PDB entry 9IZC | electron microscopy, 2.68 A resolution | chains B and G of the 5 polymer chains in the assembly

# Chain B
Name: Guanine nucleotide-binding protein G(I)/G(S)/G(T) subunit beta-1
Organism: Homo sapiens
UniProt: P62873 (GBB1_HUMAN); numbering as in UniProt (aligned over 4-340)
Chain sequence (337 residues; each row starts with the number of its first residue):
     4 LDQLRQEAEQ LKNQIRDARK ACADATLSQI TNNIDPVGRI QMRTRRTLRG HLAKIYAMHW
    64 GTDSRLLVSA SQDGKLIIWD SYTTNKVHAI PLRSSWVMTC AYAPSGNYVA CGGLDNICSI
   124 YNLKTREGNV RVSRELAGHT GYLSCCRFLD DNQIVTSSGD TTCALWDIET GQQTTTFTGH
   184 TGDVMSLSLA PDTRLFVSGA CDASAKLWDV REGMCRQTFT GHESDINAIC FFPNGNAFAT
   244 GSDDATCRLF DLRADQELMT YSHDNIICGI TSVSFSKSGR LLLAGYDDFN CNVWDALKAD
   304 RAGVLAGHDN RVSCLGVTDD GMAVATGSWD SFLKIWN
UniProt features mapped onto this chain:
  - modified residue: His266 (Phosphohistidine)

# Chain G
Name: Guanine nucleotide-binding protein G(I)/G(S)/G(O) subunit gamma-2
Organism: Homo sapiens
UniProt: P59768 (GBG2_HUMAN); residue numbers follow UniProt; this construct covers 8-63
Chain sequence (56 residues; numbered 8 to 63; the number before each row is that of its first residue):
     8 SIAQARKLVE QLKMEANIDR IKVSKAAADL MAYCEAHAKE DPLLTPVPAS ENPFRE

# Chain B / chain G interface
Residue-residue contacts (78):
  Leu7(B) - Ala12(G)  hydrophobic
  Leu7(B) - Arg13(G)
  Leu7(B) - Val16(G)
  Glu10(B) - Val16(G)
  Leu14(B) - Leu19(G)  hydrophobic
  Leu14(B) - Lys20(G)
  Lys15(B) - Leu19(G)
  Ile18(B) - Leu19(G)  hydrophobic
  Ile18(B) - Ala23(G)  hydrophobic
  Ile18(B) - Arg27(G)
  Ala21(B) - Arg27(G)
  Arg22(B) - Arg27(G)
  Cys25(B) - Arg27(G)
  Cys25(B) - Lys29(G)
  Cys25(B) - Val30(G)  hydrogen bond (backbone-backbone)
  Ala26(B) - Val30(G)  hydrophobic
  Asp27(B) - Lys29(G)
  Asp27(B) - Val30(G)
  Asp27(B) - Ser31(G)  hydrogen bond (side chain-backbone)
  Ala28(B) - Val30(G)
  Leu30(B) - Ala34(G)  hydrophobic
  Ile33(B) - Ser31(G)
  Ile33(B) - Met38(G)  hydrophobic
  Ile37(B) - Met38(G)  hydrophobic
  Val40(B) - Leu51(G)  hydrophobic
  Met45(B) - Leu50(G)  hydrophobic
  Arg48(B) - Phe61(G)
  Arg48(B) - Arg62(G)
  Arg48(B) - Glu63(G)
  Arg49(B) - Pro60(G)  hydrogen bond (side chain-backbone)
  Arg49(B) - Phe61(G)
  Arg49(B) - Glu63(G)  hydrogen bond (side chain-backbone)
  Ser84(B) - Phe61(G)
  Tyr85(B) - Pro60(G)
  Tyr85(B) - Phe61(G)  hydrophobic
  Cys218(B) - Gln18(G)  hydrogen bond (backbone-side chain)
  Cys218(B) - Glu22(G)  hydrogen bond
  Arg219(B) - Glu22(G)
  Gln220(B) - Glu22(G)
  Gln220(B) - Ile25(G)
  Thr221(B) - Glu22(G)  hydrogen bond
  Phe235(B) - Tyr40(G)  hydrophobic
  Phe235(B) - Cys41(G)  hydrophobic
  Pro236(B) - Tyr40(G)
  Asn237(B) - Tyr40(G)
  Leu252(B) - Leu37(G)  hydrophobic
  Asp254(B) - Ala33(G)
  Arg256(B) - Arg27(G)
  Arg256(B) - Ile28(G)  hydrogen bond (backbone-backbone)
  Arg256(B) - Ala33(G)
  Arg256(B) - Asp36(G)  salt bridge
  Ala257(B) - Arg27(G)
  Ala257(B) - Ile28(G)
  Asp258(B) - Arg27(G)
  Leu261(B) - Val30(G)  hydrophobic
  Ser279(B) - Asp48(G)  hydrogen bond
  Lys280(B) - Glu47(G)
  Lys280(B) - Asp48(G)  hydrogen bond (backbone-side chain)
  Ser281(B) - Tyr40(G)
  Ser281(B) - Cys41(G)
  Ser281(B) - His44(G)
  Ser281(B) - Ala45(G)
  Ser281(B) - Asp48(G)  hydrogen bond
  Gly282(B) - Cys41(G)
  Arg283(B) - Cys41(G)
  Arg283(B) - Leu51(G)
  Leu284(B) - Leu51(G)  hydrophobic
  Val320(B) - Leu50(G)  hydrophobic
  Asp323(B) - Pro49(G)
  Gly324(B) - Pro49(G)
  Gly324(B) - Leu50(G)
  Met325(B) - Pro49(G)  hydrophobic
  Met325(B) - Pro60(G)
  Ala326(B) - Phe61(G)  hydrophobic
  Val327(B) - Leu50(G)  hydrophobic
  Ile338(B) - Phe61(G)  hydrophobic
  Asn340(B) - Asn59(G)  hydrogen bond
  Asn340(B) - Phe61(G)
Other interface residues (no listed pair), chain B (55 interface residues in all): Ala11, Ala24, Thr34, Ile43, Trp63, Ala240, Leu300, Trp339
Other interface residues (no listed pair), chain G (37 interface residues in all): Ile9, Asp26, Lys32, Val54

# Overview
The interface between chain B and chain G involves 55 residues on one side and 37 on the other, with 12
hydrogen bonds and 1 salt bridge. Among the polar pairs are Arg256(B)-Asp36(G), Asp27(B)-Ser31(G) and
Arg49(B)-Pro60(G).
Here chain B is Guanine nucleotide-binding protein G(I)/G(S)/G(T) subunit beta-1 and chain G is Guanine
nucleotide-binding protein G(I)/G(S)/G(O) subunit gamma-2, both from Homo sapiens. Entry 9IZC (Cryo-EM
structure of human HCAR2-Gi complex with MK1903) was determined by electron microscopy (same publication as
9IZA, 9IZD and 9J8Z).
